7X1U - chains A and E of the 6 polymer chains in the assembly; structure by electron microscopy, 3.19 A resolution.

== Chain A ==
Protein: Thyrotropin-releasing hormone receptor
Source organism: Homo sapiens
UniProtKB: P34981 (TRFR_HUMAN); residues 1-398 here = UniProt positions 1-398
Chain sequence (398 residues; numbered 1 to 398; the number before each row is that of its first residue):
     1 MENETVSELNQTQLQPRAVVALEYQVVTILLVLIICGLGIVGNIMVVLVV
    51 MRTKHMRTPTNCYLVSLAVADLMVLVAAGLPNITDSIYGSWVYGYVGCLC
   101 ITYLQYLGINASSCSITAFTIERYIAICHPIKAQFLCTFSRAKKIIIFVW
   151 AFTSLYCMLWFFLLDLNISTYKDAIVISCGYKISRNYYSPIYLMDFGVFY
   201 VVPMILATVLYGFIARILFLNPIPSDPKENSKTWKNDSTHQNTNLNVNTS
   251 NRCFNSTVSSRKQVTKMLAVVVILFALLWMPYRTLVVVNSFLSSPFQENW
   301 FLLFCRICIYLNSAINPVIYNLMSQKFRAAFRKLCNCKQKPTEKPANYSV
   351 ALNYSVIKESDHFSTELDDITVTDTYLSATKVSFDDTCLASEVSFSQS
Unresolved in the structure: 1-23, 222-261, 335-398
Cystine bridges: Cys98-Cys179
Curated features (UniProtKB/Swiss-Prot):
  - glycosylation (N-linked (GlcNAc...) asparagine): Asn3, Asn10
What the authors report for this chain:
  - binding site for Endogenous Peptide Agonist TRH (chain E): Gln105, Tyr106, Tyr181, Arg185, Tyr192, Tyr282, Asn289, Arg306
  - mutagenesis - Q105A, Y106A, Y192A, Y282A, N289A, R306A: decreased signaling with Endogenous Peptide Agonist TRH (chain E)
  - conformationally variable residues (helix shift): Gln263, Leu322
  - mutagenesis - F135R: decreased signaling

== Chain E ==
Protein: Endogenous Peptide Agonist TRH
Chain sequence (4 residues; each row starts with the number of its first residue):
     1 EHPX
Modified residues: Glu1 (pyroglutamic acid; PCA); NH2 (amino group) at position 4

== Interface between chain A and chain E ==
Pairs across the interface (25; chain A residue first):
  Ala78(A) - Pro3(E)  hydrophobic
  Asn82(A) - Pro3(E)
  Asn82(A) - NH2_4(E)
  Thr102(A) - His2(E)
  Gln105(A) - His2(E)
  Gln105(A) - Pro3(E)
  Tyr106(A) - His2(E)  hydrogen bond
  Leu164(A) - His2(E)
  Cys179(A) - His2(E)  hydrogen bond (backbone-side chain)
  Gly180(A) - His2(E)  hydrogen bond (backbone-side chain)
  Tyr181(A) - Glu1(E)
  Tyr181(A) - His2(E)
  Arg185(A) - Glu1(E)
  Tyr192(A) - Glu1(E)
  Tyr282(A) - His2(E)  hydrogen bond (side chain-backbone)
  Tyr282(A) - Pro3(E)
  Leu285(A) - Glu1(E)
  Val286(A) - Glu1(E)
  Asn289(A) - Glu1(E)
  Leu302(A) - Glu1(E)
  Arg306(A) - Glu1(E)
  Arg306(A) - His2(E)
  Arg306(A) - Pro3(E)  hydrogen bond (side chain-backbone)
  Arg306(A) - NH2_4(E)  covalent bond
  Tyr310(A) - Pro3(E)

== In short ==
The interface between chain A and chain E involves 18 residues on one side and 4 on the other; the contacts
include 1 covalent bond and 5 hydrogen bonds. Polar contacts include Tyr106(A)-His2(E), Cys179(A)-His2(E) and
Gly180(A)-His2(E). The paper reports a binding site for Endogenous Peptide Agonist TRH (chain E) at Gln105(A),
Tyr106(A) and Tyr181(A) among others; Q105A, Y106A and Y192A of chain A, among others, reduce signaling with
Endogenous Peptide Agonist TRH (chain E); 7 substitutions were tested in all.
Chain A is Thyrotropin-releasing hormone receptor (Homo sapiens) and chain E is Endogenous Peptide Agonist
TRH; the structure, Structure of Thyrotropin-Releasing Hormone Receptor bound with an Endogenous Peptide
Agonist TRH, was determined by electron microscopy (same publication as 7X1T).
